3KJH - chain A; structure by X-ray diffraction, 1.90 A resolution.

== Chain A ==
Protein: CO dehydrogenase/acetyl-CoA synthase complex, accessory protein CooC
Organism: Carboxydothermus hydrogenoformans
UniProt: Q3ACS5 (Q3ACS5_CARHZ); residue numbers follow UniProt; this construct covers 1-254
Amino-acid sequence (254 residues; row label = number of the first residue in the row):
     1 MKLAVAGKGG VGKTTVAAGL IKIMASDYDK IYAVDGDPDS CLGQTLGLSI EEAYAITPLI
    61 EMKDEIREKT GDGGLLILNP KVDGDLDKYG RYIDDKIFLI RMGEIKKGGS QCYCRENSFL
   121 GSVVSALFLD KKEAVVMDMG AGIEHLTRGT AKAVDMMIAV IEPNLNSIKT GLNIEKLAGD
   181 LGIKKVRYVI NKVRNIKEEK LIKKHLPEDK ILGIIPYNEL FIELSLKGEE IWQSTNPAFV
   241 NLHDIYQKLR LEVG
Bound ions: Zn2+: C112, C114

== In short ==
C112 and C114 form the Zn2+ site.
Chain A is CO dehydrogenase/acetyl-CoA synthase complex, accessory protein CooC (Carboxydothermus
hydrogenoformans); the structure, Zn-bound state of CooC1, was determined by X-ray diffraction, deposited
together with 3KJE and 3KJG.
